4DIA - chain A; structure by X-ray diffraction, 2.00 A resolution.

Chain A:
Protein: 2-pyrone-4,6-dicarbaxylate hydrolase
Source organism: Sphingomonas paucimobilis
UniProt: O87170 (O87170_PSEPA); residues 4-295 here correspond to UniProt positions 2-293 (UniProt number = residue number - 2)
Amino-acid sequence (303 residues; numbered 1 to 303; the number before each row is that of its first residue):
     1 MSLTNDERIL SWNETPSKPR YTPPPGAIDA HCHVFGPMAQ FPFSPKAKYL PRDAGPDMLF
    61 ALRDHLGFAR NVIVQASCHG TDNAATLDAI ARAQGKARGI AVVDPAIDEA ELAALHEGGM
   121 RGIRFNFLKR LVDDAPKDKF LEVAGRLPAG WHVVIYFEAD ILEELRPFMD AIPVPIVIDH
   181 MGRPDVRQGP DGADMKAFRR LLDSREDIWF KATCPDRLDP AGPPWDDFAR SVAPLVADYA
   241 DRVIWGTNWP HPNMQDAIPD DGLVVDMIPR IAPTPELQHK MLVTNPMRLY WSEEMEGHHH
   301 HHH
Not modelled in the structure: 1-2, 129-135, 296-303
Construct notes: expression tag (1-3, 296-303); engineered mutation Asn248 (Asp246 in O87170)
UniProt features mapped onto this chain:
  - binding site (substrate): His31 to His33, Tyr49, Ser77, Arg124, Arg130, Tyr156, His180, Asn253
Reported in the primary citation:
  - catalytic residues: His31, His33, Arg124, His180 (proposed by the authors, not directly observed)
  - mutagenesis - H31N, H33N, Y49F (60-fold), R124M, R130M, Y156F, H180A, H180C, R183M, R217M: decreased catalytic activity

Summary:
UniProt lists 10 substrate-binding residues. From the paper: catalytic residues His31, His33 and Arg124 among
others; H31N, H33N and Y49F, among others, reduce catalytic activity; 10 substitutions were tested in all.
Chain A is 2-pyrone-4,6-dicarbaxylate hydrolase (Sphingomonas paucimobilis); the structure, CRYSTAL STRUCTURE
OF THE D248N mutant of 2-PYRONE-4,6-DICARBOXYLIC ACID HYDROLASE FROM SPHINGOMONAS PAUCIMOBILIS complexed with
substrate ..., was determined by X-ray diffraction (same publication as 4DI8, 4DI9 and 4D8L).
